Entry 9LVK (electron microscopy, 3.59 A resolution); this record covers chains A and C of the 18 polymer chains in the assembly.

Chain A:
Molecule: GATOR2 complex protein MIOS
From: Homo sapiens
UniProtKB: Q9NXC5 (MIOS_HUMAN); residues 1-875 here = UniProt positions 1-875
Amino-acid sequence (875 residues; each row starts with the number of its first residue):
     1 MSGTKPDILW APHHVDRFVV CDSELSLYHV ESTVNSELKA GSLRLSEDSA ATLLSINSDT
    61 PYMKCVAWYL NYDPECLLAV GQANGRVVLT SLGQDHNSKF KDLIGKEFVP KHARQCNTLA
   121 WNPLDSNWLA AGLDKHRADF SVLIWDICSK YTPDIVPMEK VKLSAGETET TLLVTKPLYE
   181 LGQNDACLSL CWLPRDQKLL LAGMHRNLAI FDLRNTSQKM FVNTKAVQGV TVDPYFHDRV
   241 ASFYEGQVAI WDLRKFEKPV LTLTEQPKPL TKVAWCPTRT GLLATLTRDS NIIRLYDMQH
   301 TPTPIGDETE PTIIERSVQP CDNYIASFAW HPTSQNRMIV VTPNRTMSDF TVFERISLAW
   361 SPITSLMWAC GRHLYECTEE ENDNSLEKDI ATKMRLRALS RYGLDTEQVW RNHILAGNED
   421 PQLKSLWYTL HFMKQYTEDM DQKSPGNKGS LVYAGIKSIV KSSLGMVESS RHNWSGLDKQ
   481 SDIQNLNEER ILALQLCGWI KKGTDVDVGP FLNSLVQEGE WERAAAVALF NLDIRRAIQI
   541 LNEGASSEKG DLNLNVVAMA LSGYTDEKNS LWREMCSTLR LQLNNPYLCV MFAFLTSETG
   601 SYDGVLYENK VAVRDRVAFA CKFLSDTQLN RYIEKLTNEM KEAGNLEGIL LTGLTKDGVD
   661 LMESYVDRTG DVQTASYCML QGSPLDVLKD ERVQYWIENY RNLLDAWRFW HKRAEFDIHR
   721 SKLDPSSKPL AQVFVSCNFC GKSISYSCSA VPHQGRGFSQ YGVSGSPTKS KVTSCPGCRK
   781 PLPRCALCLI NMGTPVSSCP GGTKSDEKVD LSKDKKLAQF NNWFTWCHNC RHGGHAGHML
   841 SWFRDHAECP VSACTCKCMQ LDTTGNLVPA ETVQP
Unresolved in the structure: 1-4, 31-42, 150-174, 302-312, 383-386, 441-449, 475-482, 549-551, 747-768, 796-814, 863-875
Ion coordination: Zn2+ site 1: Cys737, Cys740, Cys775, Cys778; Zn2+ site 2: Cys785, Cys788, His835, His838; Zn2+ site 3: Cys827, Cys830, Cys856, Cys858; Zn2+ site 4: Cys830, His832, Cys849, Cys854

Chain C:
Molecule: GATOR2 complex protein WDR24
From: Homo sapiens
UniProtKB: Q96S15 (WDR24_HUMAN); numbering as in UniProt (aligned over 1-790)
Amino-acid sequence (790 residues; each row starts with the number of its first residue):
     1 MEKMSRVTTA LGGSVLTGRT MHCHLDAPAN AISVCRDAAQ VVVAGRSIFK IYAIEEEQFV
    61 EKLNLRVGRK PSLNLSCADV VWHQMDENLL ATAATNGVVV TWNLGRPSRN KQDQLFTEHK
   121 RTVNKVCFHP TEAHVLLSGS QDGFMKCFDL RRKDSVSTFS GQSESVRDVQ FSIRDYFTFA
   181 STFENGNVQL WDIRRPDRCE RMFTAHNGPV FCCDWHPEDR GWLATGGRDK MVKVWDMTTH
   241 RAKEMHCVQT IASVARVKWR PECRHHLATC SMMVDHNIYV WDVRRPFVPA AMFEEHRDVT
   301 TGIAWRHPHD PSFLLSGSKD SSLCQHLFRD ASQPVERANP EGLCYGLFGD LAFAAKESLV
   361 AAESGRKPYT GDRRHPIFFK RKLDPAEPFA GLASSALSVF ETEPGGGGMR WFVDTAERYA
   421 LAGRPLAELC DHNAKVAREL GRNQVAQTWT MLRIIYCSPG LVPTANLNHS VGKGGSCGLP
   481 LMNSFNLKDM APGLGSETRL DRSKGDARSD TVLLDSSATL ITNEDNEETE GSDVPADYLL
   541 GDVEGEEDEL YLLDPEHAHP EDPECVLPQE AFPLRHEIVD TPPGPEHLQD KADSPHVSGS
   601 EADVASLAPV DSSFSLLSVS HALYDSRLPP DFFGVLVRDM LHFYAEQGDV QMAVSVLIVL
   661 GERVRKDIDE QTQEHWYTSY IDLLQRFRLW NVSNEVVKLS TSRAVSCLNQ ASTTLHVNCS
   721 HCKRPMSSRG WVCDRCHRCA SMCAVCHHVV KGLFVWCQGC SHGGHLQHIM KWLEGSSHCP
   781 AGCGHLCEYS
Unresolved in the structure: 1-14, 361-388, 403-407, 460-625
Ion coordination: Zn2+ site 1: Cys719, Cys722, Cys733, Cys736; Zn2+ site 2: Cys743, Cys746, His765, His768; Zn2+ site 3: Cys757, Cys760, His785, Cys787; Zn2+ site 4: Cys760, His762, Cys779, Cys783

How chain A and chain C interact:
Residue-residue contacts (110):
  Asp705(A) - His747(C)  salt bridge
  Trp710(A) - Val745(C)
  His711(A) - Trp772(C)
  Arg713(A) - Ala744(C)  hydrogen bond (side chain-backbone)
  Arg713(A) - Val745(C)  hydrogen bond (side chain-backbone)
  Arg713(A) - His747(C)
  Ala714(A) - Trp772(C)  hydrophobic
  Ile718(A) - His778(C)
  Ser721(A) - Gly782(C)
  Pro729(A) - Cys783(C)  hydrophobic
  Leu730(A) - His747(C)
  Leu730(A) - His762(C)
  Ala731(A) - Ser720(C)
  Ala731(A) - Arg738(C)  hydrogen bond (backbone-side chain)
  Gln732(A) - Ser720(C)  hydrogen bond (backbone-side chain)
  Gln732(A) - Ala740(C)
  Gln732(A) - Met742(C)  hydrogen bond (side chain-backbone)
  Gln732(A) - Ala744(C)
  Gln732(A) - His762(C)
  Gln732(A) - Gly763(C)  hydrogen bond (side chain-backbone)
  Val733(A) - Asn718(C)
  Val733(A) - Met726(C)  hydrophobic
  Val733(A) - Ala740(C)  hydrogen bond (backbone-backbone)
  Val733(A) - Phe754(C)  hydrophobic
  Val733(A) - Trp756(C)  hydrogen bond (backbone-side chain)
  Val733(A) - Ser761(C)  hydrogen bond (backbone-side chain)
  Phe734(A) - Val717(C)
  Phe734(A) - Asn718(C)  hydrogen bond (backbone-backbone)
  Phe734(A) - Trp756(C)  hydrophobic
  Phe734(A) - Ser761(C)
  Val735(A) - Leu715(C)  hydrophobic
  Val735(A) - His716(C)
  Val735(A) - Trp756(C)
  Ser736(A) - His716(C)  hydrogen bond (side chain-backbone)
  Ser736(A) - Asn718(C)  hydrogen bond
  Asn738(A) - Thr714(C)
  Asn738(A) - His716(C)  hydrogen bond
  Ile744(A) - Gln758(C)  hydrogen bond (backbone-side chain)
  Ser745(A) - Trp756(C)
  Ser745(A) - Gln758(C)
  Tyr746(A) - Gln758(C)
  Tyr746(A) - Gly759(C)
  Pro783(A) - Ser712(C)
  Arg784(A) - Ala711(C)  hydrogen bond (side chain-backbone)
  Arg784(A) - Ser712(C)  hydrogen bond (backbone-backbone)
  Arg784(A) - Thr713(C)
  Ala786(A) - Asn694(C)
  Leu787(A) - Trp690(C)
  Leu787(A) - Asn694(C)
  Cys788(A) - Trp690(C)  hydrophobic
  Leu789(A) - Leu708(C)
  Thr794(A) - Gln758(C)
  Lys815(A) - Tyr789(C)
  Lys816(A) - Tyr789(C)
  Lys816(A) - Ser790(C)
  Leu817(A) - Tyr789(C)  hydrophobic
  Ala818(A) - Glu788(C)
  Phe820(A) - Ile769(C)  hydrophobic
  Phe820(A) - Met770(C)  hydrophobic
  Trp823(A) - Val755(C)  hydrophobic
  Trp823(A) - Trp756(C)
  Trp823(A) - Leu773(C)  hydrophobic
  Trp823(A) - Glu788(C)
  Phe824(A) - Val755(C)
  Phe824(A) - Trp756(C)
  Thr825(A) - Phe754(C)
  Trp826(A) - Leu715(C)  hydrophobic
  Trp826(A) - Val717(C)
  Trp826(A) - Gly752(C)
  Trp826(A) - Leu753(C)
  Trp826(A) - Phe754(C)  hydrogen bond (backbone-backbone)
  Trp826(A) - Trp756(C)  hydrophobic
  Cys827(A) - Gly752(C)
  Cys827(A) - Leu753(C)
  His828(A) - Met726(C)
  His828(A) - Ser728(C)
  His828(A) - Gly730(C)  hydrogen bond (side chain-backbone)
  His828(A) - Trp731(C)
  His828(A) - Ser741(C)
  His828(A) - Lys751(C)
  His828(A) - Gly752(C)  hydrogen bond (backbone-backbone)
  Asn829(A) - Arg729(C)
  Asn829(A) - Lys751(C)
  Arg831(A) - Thr713(C)
  Arg831(A) - Thr714(C)  hydrogen bond (backbone-side chain)
  Arg831(A) - Leu715(C)  hydrogen bond (backbone-backbone)
  Arg831(A) - Val717(C)
  Arg831(A) - Ser727(C)  hydrogen bond (side chain-backbone)
  Arg831(A) - Ser728(C)  hydrogen bond (side chain-backbone)
  Arg831(A) - Gly730(C)
  His832(A) - Thr713(C)
  His832(A) - Thr714(C)
  Gly833(A) - Thr713(C)  hydrogen bond (backbone-backbone)
  Gly833(A) - Leu715(C)
  Leu840(A) - Met770(C)  hydrophobic
  Trp842(A) - Asn691(C)
  Trp842(A) - Asn694(C)
  His846(A) - Asn691(C)  hydrogen bond
  His846(A) - Glu695(C)  salt bridge
  Cys849(A) - Lys698(C)
  Pro850(A) - Asn694(C)  hydrogen bond (backbone-side chain)
  Pro850(A) - Lys698(C)
  Pro850(A) - Asn709(C)  hydrogen bond (backbone-side chain)
  Val851(A) - Asn709(C)
  Val851(A) - Gln710(C)
  Ser852(A) - Asn709(C)
  Ser852(A) - Gln710(C)  hydrogen bond
  Cys858(A) - Leu753(C)
  Met859(A) - Leu753(C)  hydrophobic
  Met859(A) - Gln767(C)
Interface residues without a listed pair, chain A (57 interface residues in all): Cys785, His838, Met839, Phe843, Glu848, Leu861, Asp862
Interface residues without a listed pair, chain C (65 interface residues in all): Ser706, Cys719, Lys723, Cys743, Cys746, Val750, Cys757, His765, Leu766, Cys779, Pro780, Ala781, Cys787

Summary:
Chain A and chain C form an interface of 57 and 65 residues respectively; the contacts include 28 hydrogen
bonds and 2 salt bridges. Polar pairs include Asp705(A)-His747(C), His846(A)-Glu695(C) and
Arg713(A)-Ala744(C). The Zn2+ site 1 is built by Cys737(A), Cys740(A), Cys775(A) and Cys778(A).
Chain A is GATOR2 complex protein MIOS and chain C is GATOR2 complex protein WDR24, both from Homo sapiens;
the structure, Cryo-EM structure of CASTOR1 bound human GATOR2 complex, was determined by electron microscopy,
deposited together with 9LVJ and 9LWF.
